9FWH - chains A and B; structure by X-ray diffraction, 2.35 A resolution.

Chain A:
Name: Non-structural protein 10
Organism: Severe acute respiratory syndrome coronavirus 2
UniProt: P0DTC1 (R1A_SARS2); residues 1-130 here correspond to UniProt positions 4254-4383 (UniProt number = residue number + 4253)
Amino-acid sequence (131 residues; numbered 1 to 131; the number before each row is that of its first residue):
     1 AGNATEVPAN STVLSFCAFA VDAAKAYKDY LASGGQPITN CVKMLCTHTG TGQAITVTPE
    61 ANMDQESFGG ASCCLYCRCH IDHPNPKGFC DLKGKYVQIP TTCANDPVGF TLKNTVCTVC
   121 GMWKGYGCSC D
Disordered / not traced: 131
Differences from the reference sequence: expression tag (131)
Metal / ion sites: Zn2+ site 1: C74, C77, H83, C90; Zn2+ site 2: C117, C120, C128
Small-molecule neighbours: (4R)-4-phenyl-1,2-thiazolidine 1,1-dioxide (A1IGQ): N3, A4, T5

Chain B:
Name: Guanine-N7 methyltransferase nsp14
Organism: Severe acute respiratory syndrome coronavirus 2
Notes: EC 2.1.1.56, 3.1.13.-
UniProt: P0DTD1 (R1AB_SARS2); residues 1-289 here correspond to UniProt positions 5926-6214 (UniProt number = residue number + 5925)
Amino-acid sequence (290 residues; row label = number of the first residue in the row; numbering starts at 0):
     0 MAENVTGLFK DCSKVITGLH PTQAPTHLSV DTKFKTEGLC VDIPGIPKDM TYRRLISMMG
    60 FKMNYQVNGY PNMFITREEA IRHVRAWIGF DVEGCHATRE AVGTNLPLQL GFSTGVNLVA
   120 VPTGYVDTPN NTDFSRVSAK PPPGDQFKHL IPLMYKGLPW NVVRIKIVQM LSDTLKNLSD
   180 RVVFVLWAHG FELTSMKYFV KIGPERTCCL CDRRATCFST ASDTYACWHH SIGFDYVYNP
   240 FMIDVQQWGF TGNLQSNHDL YCQVHGNAHV ASCDAIMTRC LAVHECFVKR
Disordered / not traced: 0-2, 289
Differences from the reference sequence: initiating methionine (0)
Metal / ion sites: Zn2+ site 1: C207, C210, C226, H229; Zn2+ site 2: H257, C261, H264, C279
Small-molecule neighbours: (4R)-4-phenyl-1,2-thiazolidine 1,1-dioxide (A1IGQ): D10, T16, G17, L18, L27, S28, V29, D30, T31, K34, R53
Curated features (UniProtKB/Swiss-Prot):
  - active site: D90, E92, E191, H268, D273
  - binding site (Mg(2+)): D90, E92, E191, H268, D273
  - binding site (Zn(2+)): C207, C210, C226, H229, H257, C261, H264, C279

Interface between chain A and chain B:
Residue-residue contacts (113):
  A1(A) - K9(B)  hydrogen bond (backbone-side chain)
  A1(A) - V101(B)  hydrophobic
  G2(A) - D10(B)
  N3(A) - K9(B)
  N3(A) - D10(B)  hydrogen bond (backbone-backbone)
  A4(A) - V4(B)  hydrophobic
  A4(A) - T5(B)
  A4(A) - K9(B)
  A4(A) - L27(B)
  T5(A) - F8(B)  hydrogen bond (side chain-backbone)
  T5(A) - D10(B)
  T5(A) - T25(B)  hydrogen bond (backbone-side chain)
  T5(A) - L27(B)
  E6(A) - V4(B)
  E6(A) - T5(B)  hydrogen bond (backbone-backbone)
  E6(A) - L7(B)
  E6(A) - T25(B)
  E6(A) - L27(B)
  V7(A) - N3(B)
  V7(A) - T5(B)
  P8(A) - N3(B)
  P8(A) - T5(B)
  S11(A) - T5(B)
  T12(A) - K61(B)
  T12(A) - N63(B)  hydrogen bond
  T12(A) - Y64(B)
  L14(A) - F8(B)  hydrophobic
  S15(A) - L7(B)
  S15(A) - F60(B)
  S15(A) - K61(B)  hydrogen bond (side chain-backbone)
  S15(A) - M62(B)
  F16(A) - Y64(B)  hydrophobic
  F16(A) - V66(B)  hydrophobic
  F16(A) - Y69(B)  hydrophobic
  F16(A) - I201(B)  hydrophobic
  A18(A) - F60(B)  hydrophobic
  A18(A) - K196(B)  hydrogen bond (backbone-side chain)
  F19(A) - F60(B)  hydrophobic
  F19(A) - M62(B)  hydrophobic
  F19(A) - L192(B)
  F19(A) - M195(B)
  F19(A) - K196(B)
  F19(A) - V199(B)
  F19(A) - K200(B)
  F19(A) - I201(B)  hydrogen bond (backbone-backbone)
  A20(A) - I201(B)
  V21(A) - K200(B)
  V21(A) - I201(B)  hydrogen bond (backbone-backbone)
  V21(A) - F217(B)  hydrophobic
  V21(A) - Y224(B)
  V21(A) - Y237(B)  hydrophobic
  K25(A) - Y69(B)
  K25(A) - P203(B)
  A26(A) - Y69(B)
  D29(A) - V66(B)
  D29(A) - Y69(B)  hydrogen bond
  Y30(A) - V66(B)  hydrophobic
  S33(A) - Q65(B)
  S33(A) - V66(B)
  S33(A) - N67(B)  hydrogen bond
  N40(A) - T25(B)
  N40(A) - H26(B)  hydrogen bond (backbone-backbone)
  N40(A) - L27(B)  hydrogen bond (side chain-backbone)
  C41(A) - H26(B)
  V42(A) - P20(B)
  V42(A) - A23(B)
  V42(A) - T25(B)
  V42(A) - H26(B)
  V42(A) - V29(B)  hydrophobic
  V42(A) - C39(B)  hydrophobic
  K43(A) - L38(B)
  K43(A) - C39(B)  hydrogen bond (backbone-backbone)
  M44(A) - P20(B)  hydrophobic
  M44(A) - C39(B)
  M44(A) - V40(B)
  M44(A) - D41(B)
  L45(A) - E36(B)
  L45(A) - C39(B)  hydrogen bond (backbone-backbone)
  L45(A) - V40(B)  hydrophobic
  T58(A) - D41(B)
  P59(A) - D41(B)
  G69(A) - P20(B)
  A71(A) - T21(B)  hydrogen bond (backbone-backbone)
  A71(A) - Q22(B)
  A71(A) - A23(B)
  S72(A) - A23(B)
  S72(A) - P24(B)
  R78(A) - F8(B)
  R78(A) - P24(B)  hydrogen bond (side chain-backbone)
  R78(A) - T25(B)
  C79(A) - F8(B)
  H80(A) - F8(B)
  H80(A) - I55(B)
  H80(A) - D126(B)  salt bridge
  H80(A) - T131(B)
  I81(A) - K196(B)
  G88(A) - N130(B)
  F89(A) - N129(B)
  F89(A) - N130(B)
  C90(A) - N129(B)  hydrogen bond (backbone-backbone)
  K93(A) - T21(B)
  K93(A) - Q22(B)
  K93(A) - Y51(B)
  K93(A) - T127(B)  hydrogen bond (side chain-backbone)
  K93(A) - P128(B)
  K93(A) - N130(B)
  G94(A) - T21(B)  hydrogen bond (backbone-backbone)
  G94(A) - K47(B)  hydrogen bond (backbone-side chain)
  K95(A) - T21(B)
  Y96(A) - H19(B)
  Y96(A) - P20(B)
  Y96(A) - T21(B)
  Y96(A) - D41(B)  hydrogen bond
Other interface residues (no listed pair), chain A (48 interface residues in all): G70, C77, H83, L92
Other interface residues (no listed pair), chain B (59 interface residues in all): C11, S28, T35, M57, M72, G102, Y124, R205

Summary:
48 residues of chain A face 59 of chain B across their interface, with 23 hydrogen bonds and 1 salt bridge.
Polar contacts include H80(A)-D126(B), A1(A)-K9(B) and T5(A)-F8(B). (4R)-4-phenyl-1,2-thiazolidine 1,1-dioxide
is bound between chain A and chain B.
Chain A is Non-structural protein 10 and chain B is Guanine-N7 methyltransferase nsp14, both from Severe acute
respiratory syndrome coronavirus 2; the structure, Crystal Structure of SARS-CoV-2 NSP10-ExoN in complex with
VT00019, was determined by X-ray diffraction (same publication as 9FW2, 9FWI, 9FWJ, 9FWK, 9FWL, 9FWM and 10
further entries).
